Entry 8E14 (electron microscopy, 3.36 A resolution); this record covers chains A and G of the 14 polymer chains in the assembly.

# Chain A (and G)
Name: integrase
From: Rous sarcoma virus - Prague C
Notes: EC 3.4.23.-, 2.7.7.49, 2.7.7.7, 3.1.26.4, 2.7.7.-, 3.1.-.-; chain G of this document is another copy of the same molecule, construct and numbering; everything in this record applies to it too
UniProt: P03354 (POL_RSVP); residues 1-278 here correspond to UniProt positions 1281-1558 (UniProt number = residue number + 1280)
Sequence (278 residues; row label = number of the first residue in the row):
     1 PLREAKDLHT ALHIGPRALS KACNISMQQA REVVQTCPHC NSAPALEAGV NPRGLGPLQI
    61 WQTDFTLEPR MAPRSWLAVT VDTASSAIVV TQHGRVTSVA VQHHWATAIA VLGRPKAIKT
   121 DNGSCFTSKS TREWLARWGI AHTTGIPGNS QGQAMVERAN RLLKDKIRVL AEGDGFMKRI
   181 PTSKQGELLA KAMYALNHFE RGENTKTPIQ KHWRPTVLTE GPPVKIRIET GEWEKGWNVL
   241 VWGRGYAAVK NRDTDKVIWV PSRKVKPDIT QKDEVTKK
Unresolved in the structure: 270-278 (chain G: 1-220, 270-278)
Differences from the reference sequence: variant Lys166 (Arg1446 in P03354)
Bound ions: Zn2+: His9, His13, Cys37, Cys40
UniProt features mapped onto this chain:
  - DNA-binding region: Pro222 to Thr270 (Integrase-type)
  - region: Asp268 to Lys278 (Involved in homooctamerization)
  - binding site (Zn(2+)): His9, His13, Cys37, Cys40
  - binding site (Mg(2+)): Asp64, Asp121, Glu157
What the authors report for this chain:
  - binding site for the 22-nt DNA strand: Val50, Pro52
  - binding site for the 22-nt DNA strand: Arg244, Tyr246, Trp259
  - catalytic residues: Asp64, Asp121, Glu157
  - mutagenesis - R244E: abolished catalytic activity (3'-processing)
  - mutagenesis - R244E: abolished catalytic activity on concerted integration
  - mutagenesis - S124A: unchanged catalytic activity on concerted integration
  - mutagenesis - S124A: unchanged catalytic activity (3'-processing)
  - mutagenesis - R244A, Y246A: decreased binding to STC
  - mutagenesis - S124A: unchanged binding to STC
  - mutagenesis - S124D: abolished binding to STC

# How chain A and chain G interact
Pairs across the interface - 14 pairs, chain A then chain G:
  Ser42(A) with Ile269(G)
  Pro44(A) with Pro267(G)
  Ala45(A) with Val265(G); Lys266(G); Pro267(G)
  Leu46(A) with Arg263(G); Val265(G)
  Glu47(A) with Trp242(G); Arg263(G)
  Ala48(A) with Ser262(G)
  Ile146(A) with Val260(G); Pro261(G)
  Asn149(A) with Arg263(G)
  Gln151(A) with Arg263(G), hydrogen bond
Interface residues without a listed pair, chain A (11 interface residues in all): Pro38, Ile258
Interface residues without a listed pair, chain G (12 interface residues in all): Trp233, Arg244, Trp259

# Summary
The interface between chain A and chain G involves 11 residues on one side and 12 on the other; the contacts
include 1 hydrogen bond. Its one hydrogen-bonded contact is Gln151(A)-Arg263(G). From the paper: catalytic
residues Asp64(A), Asp121(A) and Glu157(A); R244A and Y246A of chain A reduce binding to STC; 5 substitutions
were tested in all.
Both chains are integrase (Rous sarcoma virus - Prague C). Entry 8E14 (Cryo-EM structure of Rous sarcoma virus
strand transfer complex) was determined by electron microscopy.
